4HUQ - chains S and T of the 4 polymer chains in the assembly; structure by X-ray diffraction, 3.00 A resolution.

== Chain S ==
Molecule: Uncharacterized protein
From: Lactobacillus brevis
UniProt: Q03S56 (Q03S56_LACBA); residues 1-174 here correspond to UniProt positions 4-177 (UniProt number = residue number + 3)
Sequence (174 residues; row label = number of the first residue in the row):
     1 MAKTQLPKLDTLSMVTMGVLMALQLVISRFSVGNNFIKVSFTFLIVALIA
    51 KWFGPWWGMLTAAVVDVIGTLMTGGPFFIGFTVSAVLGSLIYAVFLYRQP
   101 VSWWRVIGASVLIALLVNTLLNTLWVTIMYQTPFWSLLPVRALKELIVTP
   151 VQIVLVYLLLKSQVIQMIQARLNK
Unresolved in the structure: 1-9, 174

== Chain T ==
Molecule: Energy-coupling factor transporter transmembrane protein EcfT
From: Lactobacillus brevis
UniProt: Q03PY7 (ECFT_LACBA); residues 1-266 here = UniProt positions 1-266
Sequence (280 residues; each row starts with the number of its first residue; numbers below 1 keep their minus sign (Met-13 is residue -13)):
   -13 MGSSHHHHHHSQDPMSNFIFGRYLPLDSVVHRLDPRAKLMLSFCYIIVVF
    37 LANNIWSYAILIAFTVGAILSSKISLGFFLKGIRPLLWLIVFTVVLQLLF
    87 SPAGGHTYFHWAFINVTQDGLINAGYIFVRFLLIIMMSTLLTLSTQPLDI
   137 ATGLASLMKPLRWVKVPVDTLAMMLSIALRFVPTLMDEATKIMNAQRARG
   187 VDFGEGGLFKQAKSLIPLMVPLFMSAFNRAEDLSTAMEARGYQDSEHRSQ
   237 YRILTWQRRDTVTWLLFLLGFVAILIFRHW
Unresolved in the structure: -13 to 5, 88-99, 263-266
Sequence notes: expression tag (-13 to 0)

== Chain S / chain T interface ==
Contacting residue pairs (82; chain S residue first):
  Thr11(S) with Ser220(T); Glu224(T); Tyr228(T)
  Leu12(S) with Glu217(T); Ser220(T)
  Met14(S) with Met159(T), hydrophobic; Met160(T), hydrophobic
  Val15(S) with Ile163(T); Ala216(T); Leu219(T), hydrophobic; Ser220(T); Met223(T), hydrophobic
  Thr16(S) with Ala216(T)
  Met17(S) with Met160(T), hydrophobic
  Gly18(S) with Met160(T); Ile163(T); Ala164(T)
  Val19(S) with Ile163(T); Phe167(T), hydrophobic; Ala212(T), hydrophobic; Ala216(T), hydrophobic
  Met21(S) with Leu161(T), hydrophobic; Ala164(T), hydrophobic
  Ala22(S) with Ala164(T); Phe167(T), hydrophobic; Val168(T)
  Leu23(S) with Leu171(T); Leu208(T), hydrophobic; Phe209(T), hydrophobic
  Leu25(S) with Val168(T), hydrophobic
  Arg29(S) with Met172(T)
  Phe30(S) with Met172(T), hydrophobic
  Val32(S) with Leu194(T), hydrophobic; Gln197(T); Leu201(T), hydrophobic
  Phe41(S) with Leu201(T), hydrophobic
  Ile45(S) with Phe209(T), hydrophobic
  Trp57(S) with Thr156(T); Leu157(T), hydrophobic; Met160(T), hydrophobic
  Leu60(S) with Pro153(T)
  Val64(S) with Leu161(T), hydrophobic
  Ile68(S) with Ile136(T), hydrophobic; Leu161(T), hydrophobic
  Leu71(S) with Leu25(T), hydrophobic; Thr128(T), hydrogen bond (backbone-side chain)
  Met72(S) with Tyr9(T); Thr128(T); Pro133(T), hydrophobic
  Thr73(S) with Tyr9(T), hydrogen bond (backbone-side chain); Thr128(T)
  Gly74(S) with Ser124(T), hydrogen bond (backbone-side chain); Thr125(T); Thr128(T)
  Gly75(S) with Ser124(T)
  Pro76(S) with Ile120(T), hydrophobic; Ser124(T)
  Phe77(S) with Phe29(T), hydrophobic; Ile32(T)
  Ile79(S) with Phe29(T), hydrophobic
  Ile128(S) with Phe36(T); Arg116(T), hydrogen bond (backbone-side chain)
  Met129(S) with Arg116(T), hydrogen bond (backbone-side chain); Ile120(T), hydrophobic
  Tyr130(S) with Leu72(T); Leu75(T), hydrophobic; Arg116(T); Phe117(T), hydrophobic
  Gln131(S) with Gln83(T), hydrogen bond; Ile113(T); Arg116(T)
  Thr132(S) with Thr79(T)
  Ser136(S) with Phe78(T)
  Val140(S) with Trp74(T), hydrophobic
  Leu159(S) with Phe209(T), hydrophobic
  Val164(S) with Val206(T), hydrophobic
  Ile168(S) with Phe213(T), hydrophobic
  Arg171(S) with Met210(T); Phe213(T); Asn214(T), hydrogen bond; Glu217(T), salt bridge
  Leu172(S) with Phe213(T), hydrophobic
Also at the interface, not in a pair above, chain S (49 interface residues in all): Val26, Ile27, Gly33, Leu48, Trp56, Thr61, Val67, Leu137
Also at the interface, not in a pair above, chain T (58 interface residues in all): Phe6, Gly7, Leu82, Leu127, Leu140, Lys151, Val152, Leu165, Met205

== Summary ==
49 residues of chain S face 58 of chain T across their interface, with 7 hydrogen bonds and 1 salt bridge.
Among the polar pairs are Arg171(S)-Glu217(T), Leu71(S)-Thr128(T) and Thr73(S)-Tyr9(T).
Chain S is Uncharacterized protein and chain T is Energy-coupling factor transporter transmembrane protein
EcfT, both from Lactobacillus brevis; the structure, Crystal Structure of a transporter, was determined by
X-ray diffraction.
